2EJT - chain A; structure by X-ray diffraction, 2.20 A resolution.

# Chain A
Molecule: N(2), N(2)-dimethylguanosine tRNA methyltransferase
Organism: Pyrococcus horikoshii
Notes: EC 2.1.1.32; engineered mutation(s): L1M
UniProt: O59493 (TRM1_PYRHO); residues 1-378 here correspond to UniProt positions 4-381 (UniProt number = residue number + 3)
Chain sequence (378 residues; row label = number of the first residue in the row):
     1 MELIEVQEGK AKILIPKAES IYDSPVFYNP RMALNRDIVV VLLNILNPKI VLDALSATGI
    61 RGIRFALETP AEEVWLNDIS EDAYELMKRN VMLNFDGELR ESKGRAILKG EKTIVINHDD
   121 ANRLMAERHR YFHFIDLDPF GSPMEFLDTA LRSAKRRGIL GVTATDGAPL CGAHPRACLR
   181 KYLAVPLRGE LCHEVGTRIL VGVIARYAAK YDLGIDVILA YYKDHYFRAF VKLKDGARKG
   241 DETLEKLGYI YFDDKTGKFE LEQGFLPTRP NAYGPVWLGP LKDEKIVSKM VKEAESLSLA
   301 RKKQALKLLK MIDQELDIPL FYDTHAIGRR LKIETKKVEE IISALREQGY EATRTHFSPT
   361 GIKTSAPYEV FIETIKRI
Disordered / not traced: 1-2, 19-22, 378
UniProt features mapped onto this chain:
  - binding site (S-adenosyl-L-methionine): R36, R61, D78, D120, A121
Cystine bridges: C171-C192
Residues lining bound ligands: S-adenosylmethionine (SAM): F27, R36, D53, A54, L55, S56, A57, I60, R61, N77, D78, I79, S80, A83, D119, D120, A121, D138, P139, F140, F146

# In short
Bound to chain A: S-adenosylmethionine. UniProt lists 5 S-adenosyl-L-methionine-binding residues.
Chain A is N(2), N(2)-dimethylguanosine tRNA methyltransferase (Pyrococcus horikoshii); the structure, Complex
structure of Trm1 from Pyrococcus horikoshii with S-adenosyl-L-Methionine, was determined by X-ray
diffraction, deposited together with 2YTZ, 2EJU and 2DUL.
